PDB entry 4F5X | X-ray diffraction, 5.00 A resolution (low resolution: residue-level contacts below are approximate; hydrogen-bond / salt-bridge calls are withheld) | chains B and H of the 16 polymer chains in the assembly

Chain B:
Name: VP2 protein
From: Bovine rotavirus A
Reference sequence: H9N1A6 (H9N1A6_9REOV); residues 1-880 here = UniProt positions 1-880
Sequence (880 residues; each row starts with the number of its first residue):
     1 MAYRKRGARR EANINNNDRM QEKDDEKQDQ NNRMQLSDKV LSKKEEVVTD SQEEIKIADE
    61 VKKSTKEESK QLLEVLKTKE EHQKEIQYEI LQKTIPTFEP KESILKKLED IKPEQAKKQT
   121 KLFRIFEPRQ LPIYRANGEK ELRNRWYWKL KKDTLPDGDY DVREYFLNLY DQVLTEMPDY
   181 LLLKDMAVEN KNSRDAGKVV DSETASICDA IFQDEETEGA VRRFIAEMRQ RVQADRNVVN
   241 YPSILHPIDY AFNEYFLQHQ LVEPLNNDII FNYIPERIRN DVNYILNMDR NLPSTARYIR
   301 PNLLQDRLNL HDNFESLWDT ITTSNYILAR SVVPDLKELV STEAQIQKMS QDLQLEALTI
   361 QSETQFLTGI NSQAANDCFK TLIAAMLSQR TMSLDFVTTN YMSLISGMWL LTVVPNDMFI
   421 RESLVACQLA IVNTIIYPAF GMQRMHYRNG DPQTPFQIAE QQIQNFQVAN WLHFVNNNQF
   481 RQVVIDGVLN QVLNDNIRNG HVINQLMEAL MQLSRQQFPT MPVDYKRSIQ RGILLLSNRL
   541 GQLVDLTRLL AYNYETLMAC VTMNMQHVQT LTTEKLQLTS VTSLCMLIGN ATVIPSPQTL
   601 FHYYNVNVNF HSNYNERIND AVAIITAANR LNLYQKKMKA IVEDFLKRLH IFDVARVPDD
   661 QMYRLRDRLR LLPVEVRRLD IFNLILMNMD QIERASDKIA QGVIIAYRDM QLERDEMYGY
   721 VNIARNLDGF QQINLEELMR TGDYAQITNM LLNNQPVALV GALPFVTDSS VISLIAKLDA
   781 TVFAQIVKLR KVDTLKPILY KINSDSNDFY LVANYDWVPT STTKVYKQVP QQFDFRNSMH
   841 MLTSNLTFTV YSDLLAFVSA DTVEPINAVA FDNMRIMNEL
Disordered / not traced: 1-70

Chain H:
Name: Intermediate capsid protein VP6
From: Bovine rotavirus
Reference sequence: A7J3A1 (VP6_ROTBN); numbering as in UniProt (aligned over 1-397)
Sequence (397 residues; each row starts with the number of its first residue):
     1 MDVLYSLSKT LKDARDKIVE GTLYSNVSDL IQQFNQMIIT MNGNEFQTGG IGNLPIRNWN
    61 FDFGLLGTTL LNLDANYVET ARNTIDYFVD FVDNVCMDEM VRESQRNGIA PQSDSLRKLS
   121 GLKFKRINFD NSSEYIENWN LQNRRQRTGF TFHKPNIFPY SASFTLNRSQ PAHDNLMGTM
   181 WLNAGSEIQV AGFDYSCAIN APANTQQFEH IVQLRRVLTT ATITLLPDAE RFSFPRVINS
   241 ADGATTWYFN PVILRPNNVE VEFLLNGQII NTYQARFGTI IARNFDTIRL SFQLMRPPNM
   301 TPAVAALFPN AQPFEHHATV GLTLRIESAV CESVLADASE TMLANVTSVR QEYAIPVGPV
   361 FPPGMNWTDL ITNYSPSRED NLQRVFTVAS IRSMLVK
Ion coordination: Zn2+: H153 (shared with 1 residue of chain G)
Curated features (UniProtKB/Swiss-Prot):
  - region: D62 to L73 (Interaction with the inner capsid protein VP2)
  - binding site (Zn(2+)): H153
  - binding site (Ca(2+)): N266, D286

Chain B / chain H interface:
Pairs across the interface - 16 pairs, chain B then chain H:
  F440(B) - G67(H)
  F440(B) - T68(H)
  Q461(B) - D62(H)
  Q462(B) - G64(H)
  Q464(B) - G64(H)
  Q464(B) - L65(H)
  Q464(B) - L66(H)
  Q464(B) - T68(H)
  Q464(B) - T80(H)
  Q464(B) - T84(H)
  N465(B) - T68(H)
  F466(B) - N76(H)
  F466(B) - T80(H)
  R515(B) - N76(H)
  F518(B) - G67(H)
  F518(B) - T69(H)
Also at the interface, not in a pair above, chain B (9 interface residues in all): M442
Also at the interface, not in a pair above, chain H (12 interface residues in all): F63, D74

In short:
Chain B and chain H form an interface of 9 and 12 residues respectively. From UniProt: Zn2+-binding residue
H153(H) and Ca2+-binding residues N266(H) and D286(H) on chain H.
Chain B is VP2 protein (Bovine rotavirus A) and chain H is Intermediate capsid protein VP6 (Bovine rotavirus);
the structure, Location of the dsRNA-dependent polymerase, VP1, in rotavirus particles, was determined by
X-ray diffraction, deposited together with 4AU6.
